PDB entry 3L4K | X-ray diffraction, 2.98 A resolution | chains A and C of the 5 polymer chains in the assembly

Chain A:
Name: DNA topoisomerase 2
Organism: Saccharomyces cerevisiae
Notes: EC 5.99.1.3
UniProt: P06786 (TOP2_YEAST); residue numbers follow UniProt; this construct covers 421-1177
Chain sequence (758 residues; each row starts with the number of its first residue):
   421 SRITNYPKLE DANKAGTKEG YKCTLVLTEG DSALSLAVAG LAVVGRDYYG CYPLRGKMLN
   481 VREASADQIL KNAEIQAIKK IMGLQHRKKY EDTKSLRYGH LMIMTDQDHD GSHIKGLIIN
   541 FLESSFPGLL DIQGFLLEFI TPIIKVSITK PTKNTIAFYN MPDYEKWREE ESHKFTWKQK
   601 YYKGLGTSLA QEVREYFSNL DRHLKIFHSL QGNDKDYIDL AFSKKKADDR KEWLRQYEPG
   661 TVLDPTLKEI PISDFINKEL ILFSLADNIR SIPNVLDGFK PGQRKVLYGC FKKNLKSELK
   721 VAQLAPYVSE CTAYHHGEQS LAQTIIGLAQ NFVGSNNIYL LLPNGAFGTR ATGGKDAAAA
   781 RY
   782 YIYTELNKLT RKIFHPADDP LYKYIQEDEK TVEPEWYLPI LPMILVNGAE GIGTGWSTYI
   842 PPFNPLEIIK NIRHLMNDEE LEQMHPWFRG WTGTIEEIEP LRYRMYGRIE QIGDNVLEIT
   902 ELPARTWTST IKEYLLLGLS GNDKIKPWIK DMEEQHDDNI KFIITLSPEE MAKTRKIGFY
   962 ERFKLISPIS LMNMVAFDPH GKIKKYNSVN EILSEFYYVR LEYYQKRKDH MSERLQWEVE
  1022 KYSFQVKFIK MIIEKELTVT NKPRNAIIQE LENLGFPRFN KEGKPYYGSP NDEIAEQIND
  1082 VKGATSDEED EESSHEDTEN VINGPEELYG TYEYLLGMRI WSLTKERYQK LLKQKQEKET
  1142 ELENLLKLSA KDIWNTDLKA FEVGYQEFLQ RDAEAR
Not modelled in the structure: 1071-1106
Sequence notes: microheterogeneity Tyr-782 (Tyr in P06786)
Modified / non-standard residues: Tyr-782 (o-phosphotyrosine; PTR)
Swiss-Prot annotation at these positions:
  - region: Lys-965 to Asn-974 (Interaction with DNA)
  - active site: Tyr-782 (O-(5'-phospho-DNA)-tyrosine intermediate)
  - binding site (Mg(2+)): Glu-449, Asp-526, Asp-528
  - site: Lys-477 (Interaction with DNA), Asn-480 (Interaction with DNA), Arg-650 (Interaction with DNA), Lys-651 (Interaction with DNA), Lys-700 (Interaction with DNA), Tyr-734 (Interaction with DNA), Ser-740 (Interaction with DNA), Arg-781 (Transition state stabilizer), Ile-833 (Important for DNA bending), Trp-908 (Interaction with DNA)
  - modified residue: Thr-1086 (Phosphothreonine), Ser-1087 (Phosphoserine)
Ion coordination: Zn2+ site 1: Glu-449, Asp-526 (together with 3'-thio-thymidine-5'-phosphate) (shared with 1 residue of chain B); Zn2+ site 2: Asp-526, Asp-528; Zn2+ site 3 near His-623 (its only coordinating residue here); Zn2+ site 4 near His-628 (its only coordinating residue here); Zn2+ site 5: His-735, Glu-808; Zn2+ site 6 near His-736 (its only coordinating residue here); Zn2+ site 7 near His-981 (its only coordinating residue here)
Small-molecule neighbours: 3'-thio-thymidine-5'-phosphate (TSP): Glu-449, Gly-476, Lys-477, Asp-526, Asp-530, Lys-603, His-735, His-736, Gly-737
From the paper describing this entry:
  - catalytic residues: His-736, Arg-781, Tyr-782
  - Zn2+ coordination: Glu-449, Asp-526, Asp-528
  - binding site for 3'-thio-thymidine-5'-phosphate: His-736

Chain C:
Molecule: 15-nt DNA strand
Sequence (15 nucleotides; numbered 1 to 15; the number before each row is that of its first residue):
     1 CGCGGTAGCA GTAGG
Ion coordination: Zn2+: DG4 (shared with 1 residue of chain E)

How chain A and chain C interact:
Residue-residue contacts - 40 pairs, chain A then chain C:
  Gly-476(A) / DG5(C)  base contact
  Lys-477(A) / DG5(C)  base contact
  Lys-477(A) / DT6(C)  sugar contact
  Lys-477(A) / DA7(C)  base contact
  Met-478(A) / DT6(C)  phosphate contact
  Met-478(A) / DA7(C)  sugar contact
  Leu-479(A) / DT6(C)  phosphate contact
  Leu-479(A) / DA7(C)  phosphate contact
  Asn-480(A) / DT6(C)  phosphate contact
  Asn-480(A) / DA7(C)  hydrogen bond to the phosphate
  Asn-480(A) / DG8(C)  hydrogen bond to the phosphate
  Gln-488(A) / DT6(C)  phosphate contact
  His-533(A) / DA7(C)  hydrogen bond to the phosphate
  His-533(A) / DG8(C)  salt bridge to the phosphate
  Phe-642(A) / DG8(C)  phosphate contact
  Ala-647(A) / DC9(C)  phosphate contact
  Ala-647(A) / DA10(C)  phosphate contact
  Arg-650(A) / DC9(C)  salt bridge to the phosphate
  Lys-651(A) / DA10(C)  salt bridge to the phosphate
  Arg-781(A) / DG2(C)  salt bridge to the phosphate
  Tyr-782(A) / DC1(C)  sugar contact
  Tyr-782(A) / DG2(C)  phosphate contact
  Ile-833(A) / DG8(C)  hydrogen bond to the base
  Ile-833(A) / DC9(C)  sugar contact
  Gly-834(A) / DG8(C)  sugar contact
  Gly-834(A) / DC9(C)  sugar contact
  Thr-835(A) / DG8(C)  phosphate contact
  Gly-836(A) / DG8(C)  phosphate contact
  Gly-836(A) / DC9(C)  hydrogen bond to the phosphate
  Trp-837(A) / DC9(C)  sugar contact
  Ser-838(A) / DC9(C)  sugar contact
  Ser-838(A) / DA10(C)  sugar contact
  Lys-925(A) / DG15(C)  hydrogen bond to the phosphate
  Lys-965(A) / DA13(C)  sugar contact
  Lys-965(A) / DG14(C)  salt bridge to the phosphate
  Ile-967(A) / DA13(C)  phosphate contact
  Pro-969(A) / DT12(C)  phosphate contact
  Ser-971(A) / DG11(C)  phosphate contact
  Met-973(A) / DG11(C)  phosphate contact
  Asn-974(A) / DA10(C)  sugar contact
Also at the interface, not in a pair above, chain A (30 interface residues in all): Leu-537, Ala-641, Lys-644, Asp-648

In short:
Chain A and chain C form an interface of 30 and 13 residues respectively; the contacts include 6 hydrogen
bonds and 5 salt bridges. Polar contacts include Ile-833(A)/DG8(C), Asn-480(A)/DA7(C) and Asn-480(A)/DG8(C).
Ligands of chain A: 3'-thio-thymidine-5'-phosphate. The paper reports catalytic residues His-736(A),
Arg-781(A) and Tyr-782(A); a binding site for 3'-thio-thymidine-5'-phosphate at His-736(A).
Here chain A is DNA topoisomerase 2 (Saccharomyces cerevisiae) and chain C is a 15-nt DNA strand. Entry 3L4K
(Topoisomerase II-DNA cleavage complex, metal-bound) was determined by X-ray diffraction together with 3L4J
from the same study.
